7UQ9 - chains A and B; structure by X-ray diffraction, 1.40 A resolution.

Chain A (and B):
Name: Alcohol dehydrogenase E chain
Organism: Equus caballus
Notes: EC 1.1.1.1; chain B of this document is another copy of the same molecule, construct and numbering; everything in this record applies to it too
Reference sequence: P00327 (ADH1E_HORSE); residues 1-374 here correspond to UniProt positions 2-375 (UniProt number = residue number + 1)
Sequence (377 residues; each row starts with the number of its first residue; numbers below 1 keep their minus sign (Gly-2 is residue -2)):
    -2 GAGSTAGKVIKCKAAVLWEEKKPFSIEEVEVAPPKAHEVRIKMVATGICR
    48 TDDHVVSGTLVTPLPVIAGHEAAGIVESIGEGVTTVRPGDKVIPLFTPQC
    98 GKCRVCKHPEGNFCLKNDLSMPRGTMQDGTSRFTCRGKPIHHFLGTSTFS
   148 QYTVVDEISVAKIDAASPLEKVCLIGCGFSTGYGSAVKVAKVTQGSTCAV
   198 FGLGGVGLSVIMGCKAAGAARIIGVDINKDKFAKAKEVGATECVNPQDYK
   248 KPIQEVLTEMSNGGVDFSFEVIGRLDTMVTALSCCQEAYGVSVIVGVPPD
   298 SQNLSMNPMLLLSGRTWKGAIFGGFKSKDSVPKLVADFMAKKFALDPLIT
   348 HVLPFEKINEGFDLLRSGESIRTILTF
Disordered / not traced: -2 to 0
Differences from the reference sequence: expression tag (-2 to 0); engineered mutation Thr48 (Ser49 in P00327)
Bound ions: Zn2+ site 1: Cys46, His67, Cys174 (together with cyclohexylformamide); Zn2+ site 2: Cys97, Cys100, Cys103, Cys111
Small-molecule neighbours:
  - cyclohexylformamide (CXF): Cys46, Thr48, Leu57, His67, Phe93, Leu116, Leu141, Cys174, Val294, Ile318
  - NADH (NAI; 1,4-dihydronicotinamide adenine dinucleotide): Cys46, Arg47, Thr48, His51, Phe93, Cys174, Thr178, Gly199, Leu200, Gly201, Gly202, Val203, Gly204, Val222, Asp223, Ile224, Asn225, Lys228, Val268, Ile269, Gly270, Arg271, Thr274, Val292, Gly293, Val294, Ala317, Ile318, Phe319, Leu362, Arg369
UniProt features mapped onto this chain:
  - binding site (Zn(2+)): Cys46, His67, Cys97, Cys100, Cys103, Cys111, Cys174
  - binding site (an alcohol): His67
  - binding site (NAD(+)): Gly199 to Gly204, Asp223, Lys228, Val292 to Val294, Phe319, Arg369
  - modified residue: Ser1 (N-acetylserine)
Reported in the primary citation:
  - Zn2+ coordination: Cys46, His67, Cys174
  - mutagenesis - S48T (6.3-fold): increased catalytic activity on acetone hydrogenation
  - mutagenesis - S48T: decreased binding to cyclohexylformamide

How chain A and chain B interact:
Contacting residue pairs (83):
  Arg101(A) with Ser258(B), hydrogen bond (side chain-backbone); Asn259(B), hydrogen bond (side chain-backbone); Gly260(B); Gly261(B), hydrogen bond (side chain-backbone); Gln283(B); Tyr286(B), hydrogen bond
  Val102(A) with Gln283(B); Ala285(B), hydrophobic; Tyr286(B), hydrophobic
  His105(A) with Tyr286(B)
  Phe110(A) with Glu284(B); Ala285(B), hydrophobic; Ser310(B)
  Leu112(A) with Glu284(B)
  Ser117(A) with Glu284(B)
  Ser258(A) with Arg101(B), hydrogen bond (backbone-side chain)
  Asn259(A) with Arg101(B), hydrogen bond (backbone-side chain)
  Gly260(A) with Arg101(B)
  Gly261(A) with Arg101(B), hydrogen bond (backbone-side chain)
  Leu272(A) with Pro305(B), hydrophobic
  Met275(A) with Pro305(B), hydrophobic
  Gln283(A) with Arg101(B); Val102(B)
  Glu284(A) with Phe110(B); Leu112(B); Ser117(B)
  Ala285(A) with Val102(B), hydrophobic; Phe110(B), hydrophobic
  Tyr286(A) with Arg101(B), hydrogen bond; His105(B)
  Ile291(A) with Leu308(B), hydrophobic; Leu309(B)
  Val292(A) with Leu309(B)
  Gly293(A) with Leu309(B)
  Pro295(A) with Pro305(B), hydrophobic; Met306(B)
  Gln299(A) with Pro305(B)
  Asn300(A) with Ser302(B), hydrogen bond; Met303(B); Asn304(B), hydrogen bond (side chain-backbone)
  Leu301(A) with Leu301(B); Ser302(B); Met303(B), hydrogen bond (backbone-backbone)
  Ser302(A) with Asn300(B), hydrogen bond; Leu301(B)
  Met303(A) with Asn300(B); Leu301(B), hydrogen bond (backbone-backbone)
  Asn304(A) with Asn300(B), hydrogen bond (backbone-side chain)
  Pro305(A) with Leu272(B), hydrophobic; Met275(B), hydrophobic; Pro295(B), hydrophobic; Gln299(B); Leu301(B), hydrophobic
  Met306(A) with Pro295(B)
  Leu308(A) with Ile291(B), hydrophobic; Trp314(B), hydrophobic; Gly316(B), hydrogen bond (backbone-backbone); Ala317(B)
  Leu309(A) with Ile291(B); Val292(B); Gly293(B); Gly316(B); Ala317(B), hydrogen bond (backbone-backbone); Ile318(B), hydrogen bond (backbone-backbone)
  Ser310(A) with Phe110(B)
  Gly311(A) with Gly316(B)
  Arg312(A) with Lys315(B); Gly316(B)
  Thr313(A) with Thr313(B); Trp314(B); Lys315(B)
  Trp314(A) with Leu308(B), hydrophobic; Thr313(B); Trp314(B), hydrogen bond (backbone-backbone)
  Lys315(A) with Arg312(B); Thr313(B)
  Gly316(A) with Leu308(B), hydrogen bond (backbone-backbone); Leu309(B); Gly311(B); Arg312(B)
  Ala317(A) with Leu308(B); Leu309(B), hydrogen bond (backbone-backbone)
  Ile318(A) with Leu309(B), hydrogen bond (backbone-backbone)
Interface residues without a listed pair, chain A (43 interface residues in all): Gly108, Leu116, Val294, Ser298
Interface residues without a listed pair, chain B (42 interface residues in all): Gly108, Leu116, Asp263

In short:
43 residues of chain A face 42 of chain B across their interface; the contacts include 21 hydrogen bonds.
Polar pairs include Arg101(A)-Ser258(B), Arg101(A)-Asn259(B) and Arg101(A)-Gly261(B). Bound to chain A: NADH
and cyclohexylformamide. The paper reports that S48T of chain A increases catalytic activity on acetone
hydrogenation; Zn2+ coordination by Cys46(A), His67(A) and Cys174(A).
Both chains are Alcohol dehydrogenase E chain (Equus caballus). Entry 7UQ9 (S48T Horse Liver Alcohol
Dehydrogenase in Complex with NADH and N-Cyclohexylformamide) was determined by X-ray diffraction together
with 7U9N, 7UTW, 8EIW, 8EIX and 8EIY from the same study.
